Entry 2C5L (X-ray diffraction, 1.90 A resolution); this record covers chains A and C.

== Chain A ==
Molecule: Gtpase hras
Source organism: Homo sapiens
Notes: EC 3.6.5.2
Reference sequence: P01112 (RASH_HUMAN); residue numbers follow UniProt; this construct covers 1-166
Chain sequence (173 residues; numbered -6 to 166; the number before each row is that of its first residue; numbers below 1 keep their minus sign (Gly-6 is residue -6)):
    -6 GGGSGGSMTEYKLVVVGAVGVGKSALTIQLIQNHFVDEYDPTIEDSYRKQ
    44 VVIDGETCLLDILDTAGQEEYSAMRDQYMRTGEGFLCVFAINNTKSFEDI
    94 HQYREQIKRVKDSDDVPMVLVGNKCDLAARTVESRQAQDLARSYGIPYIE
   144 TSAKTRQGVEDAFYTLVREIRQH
Disordered / not traced: -6 to 0
Sequence notes: engineered mutation Val12 (Gly in P01112)
Metal / ion sites: Mg2+: Ser17, Thr35 (together with GTP)
Residues lining bound ligands: GTP (guanosine-5'-triphosphate): Ala11, Val12, Gly13, Val14, Gly15, Lys16, Ser17, Ala18, Phe28, Val29, Asp30, Glu31, Tyr32, Asp33, Pro34, Thr35, Thr58, Ala59, Gly60, Gln61, Asn116, Lys117, Asp119, Leu120, Ser145, Ala146, Lys147
UniProt features mapped onto this chain:
  - region: His166 (Hypervariable region)
  - motif: Tyr32 to Tyr40 (Effector region)
  - binding site (GTP): Gly13 to Ala18, Val29 to Thr35, Ala59, Gly60, Asn116 to Asp119, Ser145 to Lys147
  - modified residue: Met1 (N-acetylmethionine), Thr2 (N-acetylthreonine), Cys118 (S-nitrosocysteine)
  - glycosylation: Thr35 (Microbial infection: O-linked (Glc) threonine)
  - natural variant: Val12 (G12V: In CSTLO, bladder carcinoma and CMEMS; this construct carries the variant), Gly13 (G13C: In CSTLO; G13D: In CSTLO; G13R: In SFM), Gln22 (Q22K: In CMEMS), Glu37 (E37EE: In CSTLO), Thr58 (T58I: In CSTLO), Gln61 (Q61K: In NMTC2; Q61L: In melanoma), Glu63 (E63K: In CMEMS), Ser89 (S89C: Found in a patient with severe fetal hydrops and pleural effusion; uncertain significance), Lys117 (K117R: In CSTLO), Ala146 (A146T: In CSTLO; A146V: In CSTLO)
  - mutagenesis: Ser17 (S17N: Dominant negative. Prevents PLCE1 EGF-induced recruitment to plasma membrane. No effect on subcellular location of isoform 2), Asn26 (N26G: Loss of interaction with PLCE1; when associated with V-12), Val29 (V29A: No effect on interaction with PLCE1; when associated with V-12), Tyr32 (Y32F: Loss of interaction and recruitment to plasma membrane of PLCE1; when associated with V-12), Pro34 (P34G: No effect on interaction with PLCE1; when associated with V-12), Thr35 (T35S: Loss of interaction with PLCE1; when associated with V-12), Glu37 (E37G: No effect on interaction with PLCE1; when associated with V-12), Asp38 (D38N: No effect on interaction with PLCE1; when associated with V-12), Ser39 (S39C: No effect on interaction with PLCE1; when associated with V-12), Ala59 (A59T: Loss of GTPase activity and creation of an autophosphorylation site), Gln61 (Q61I: Moderately increased transformation of cultured cell lines; Q61R: Promotes interaction with SHOC2 and PP1C; Q61V: Strongly increased transformation of cultured cell lines), Ala83 (A83T: GTP-binding activity reduced by factor of 30), 4 further mutagenesis entries in UniProt

== Chain C ==
Molecule: Phosphoinositide-specific phospholipase C plc-epsilon
Source organism: Homo sapiens
Notes: EC 3.1.4.11; fragment: ra2 domain, residues 2131-2246
Reference sequence: Q9HBX6 (Q9HBX6_HUMAN); residue numbers follow UniProt; this construct covers 2131-2246
Chain sequence (117 residues; each row starts with the number of its first residue):
  2130 GSSEEESFFVQVHDVSPEQPRTVIKAPRVSTAQDVIQQTLCKAKYSLSIL
  2180 SNPNPSDYVLLEEVVKDTTNKKTTTPKSSQRVLLDQECVFQAQSKWKGAG
  2230 KFILKLKEQVQASREDK
Disordered / not traced: 2130-2133, 2197-2205, 2240-2246
Sequence notes: engineered mutation Leu2176 (Tyr in Q9HBX6)

== How chain A and chain C interact ==
Pairs across the interface - 29 pairs, chain A then chain C:
  Ile24(A) with Glu2147(C)
  Gln25(A) with Glu2147(C), hydrogen bond; Tyr2174(C); Ser2175(C)
  His27(A) with Tyr2174(C)
  Val29(A) with Tyr2174(C), hydrophobic
  Glu31(A) with Tyr2174(C), hydrogen bond
  Ile36(A) with Phe2138(C), hydrophobic; Val2152(C), hydrophobic; Ile2153(C); Lys2154(C)
  Glu37(A) with Thr2151(C); Val2152(C), hydrogen bond (backbone-backbone)
  Asp38(A) with Gln2148(C); Arg2150(C); Thr2151(C), hydrogen bond; Val2152(C); Lys2171(C), salt bridge
  Ser39(A) with Gln2148(C); Pro2149(C); Arg2150(C), hydrogen bond
  Tyr40(A) with Glu2147(C); Gln2148(C); Pro2149(C)
  Arg41(A) with Pro2146(C); Glu2147(C), hydrogen bond (backbone-backbone); Pro2149(C)
  Glu63(A) with Lys2154(C), salt bridge
  Tyr64(A) with Phe2138(C)
Other interface residues (no listed pair), chain A (14 interface residues in all): Asp33

== In short ==
The interface between chain A and chain C involves 14 residues on one side and 13 on the other, with 6
hydrogen bonds and 2 salt bridges. Polar contacts include Asp38(A)-Lys2171(C), Glu63(A)-Lys2154(C) and
Gln25(A)-Glu2147(C). Ligands of chain A: GTP.
Chain A is Gtpase hras and chain C is Phosphoinositide-specific phospholipase C plc-epsilon, both from Homo
sapiens; the structure, Structure of PLC epsilon Ras association domain with hRas, was determined by X-ray
diffraction.
